PDB entry 8DR6 | electron microscopy, 2.39 A resolution | chains C and D of the 11 polymer chains in the assembly

== Chain C ==
Name: Replication factor C subunit 3
Organism: Saccharomyces cerevisiae
UniProt: P38629 (RFC3_YEAST); numbering as in UniProt (aligned over 1-340)
Amino-acid sequence (340 residues; numbered 1 to 340; the number before each row is that of its first residue):
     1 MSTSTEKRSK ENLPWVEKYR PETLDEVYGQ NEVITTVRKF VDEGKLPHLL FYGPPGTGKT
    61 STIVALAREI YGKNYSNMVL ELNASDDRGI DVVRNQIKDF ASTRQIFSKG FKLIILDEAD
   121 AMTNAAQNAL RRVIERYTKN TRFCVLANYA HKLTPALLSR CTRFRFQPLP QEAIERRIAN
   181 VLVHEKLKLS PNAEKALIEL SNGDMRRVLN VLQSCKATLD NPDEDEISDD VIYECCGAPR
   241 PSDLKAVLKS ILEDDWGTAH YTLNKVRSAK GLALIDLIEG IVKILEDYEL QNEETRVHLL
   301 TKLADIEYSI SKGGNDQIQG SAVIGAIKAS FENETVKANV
Disordered / not traced: 1-6, 337-340
Swiss-Prot annotation at these positions:
  - binding site (ATP): V16 to Y19, R20, Y28, G53 to S61, N148, R206
  - modified residue: S2 (N-acetylserine)
Ion coordination: Mg2+: T60 (together with ATP-gamma-S)
Ligand contacts:
  - ATP-gamma-S (AGS; phosphothiophosphoric acid-adenylate ester), molecule 1: V16, Y19, R20, P21, E26, V27, Y28, P54, P55, G56, T57, G58, K59, T60, S61, N148, L169, R177, M205, R206, L209
  - ATP-gamma-S (AGS), molecule 2: R131, E135, A156, R160

== Chain D ==
Name: Replication factor C subunit 2
Organism: Saccharomyces cerevisiae
UniProt: P40348 (RFC2_YEAST); residues 1-353 here = UniProt positions 1-353
Amino-acid sequence (353 residues; numbered 1 to 353; the number before each row is that of its first residue):
     1 MFEGFGPNKK RKISKLAAEQ SLAQQPWVEK YRPKNLDEVT AQDHAVTVLK KTLKSANLPH
    61 MLFYGPPGTG KTSTILALTK ELYGPDLMKS RILELNASDE RGISIVREKV KNFARLTVSK
   121 PSKHDLENYP CPPYKIIILD EADSMTADAQ SALRRTMETY SGVTRFCLIC NYVTRIIDPL
   181 ASRCSKFRFK ALDASNAIDR LRFISEQENV KCDDGVLERI LDISAGDLRR GITLLQSASK
   241 GAQYLGDGKN ITSTQVEELA GVVPHDILIE IVEKVKSGDF DEIKKYVNTF MKSGWSAASV
   301 VNQLHEYYIT NDNFDTNFKN QISWLLFTTD SRLNNGTNEH IQLLNLLVKI SQL
Disordered / not traced: 1-10
Swiss-Prot annotation at these positions:
  - binding site (ATP): V28, R32, G65 to S73, N171, R229
  - modified residue: M1 (N-acetylmethionine)
Ion coordination: Mg2+: T72 (together with ATP-gamma-S)
Ligand contacts:
  - ATP-gamma-S (AGS; phosphothiophosphoric acid-adenylate ester), molecule 1: V28, E29, Y31, R32, P33, E38, V39, T40, Q42, P66, P67, G68, T69, G70, K71, T72, S73, N171, L192, R200, L228, R229, I232
  - ATP-gamma-S (AGS), molecule 2: R154, E158, P179, R183

== How chain C and chain D interact ==
Pairs across the interface (84):
  K7(C) with P133(D), hydrogen bond (backbone-backbone); G162(D), hydrogen bond (backbone-backbone); V163(D)
  R8(C) with P133(D)
  E11(C) with N57(D)
  N12(C) with A56(D), hydrogen bond (side chain-backbone); N57(D); R165(D), hydrogen bond (backbone-side chain)
  L13(C) with S161(D); G162(D); R165(D)
  P14(C) with R165(D)
  E17(C) with E158(D); S161(D)
  R20(C) with E158(D), salt bridge
  T60(C) with R155(D)
  N83(C) with R155(D)
  A84(C) with R107(D); S151(D)
  S85(C) with R107(D); K111(D); A152(D); T156(D)
  D86(C) with R107(D); K111(D), salt bridge
  D117(C) with R155(D)
  E118(C) with R154(D), salt bridge; R155(D)
  N148(C) with R154(D), hydrogen bond
  D204(C) with S182(D), hydrogen bond
  R206(C) with E158(D), salt bridge; S182(D), hydrogen bond; R183(D)
  R207(C) with K186(D)
  N210(C) with S182(D); C184(D); S185(D)
  Q213(C) with N57(D), hydrogen bond (side chain-backbone); P59(D)
  S214(C) with V48(D); S185(D)
  A217(C) with K51(D), hydrogen bond (backbone-side chain)
  T218(C) with V48(D); K51(D)
  L219(C) with K51(D), hydrogen bond (backbone-side chain)
  E234(C) with H44(D)
  C235(C) with H44(D)
  G237(C) with R188(D), hydrogen bond (backbone-side chain)
  W256(C) with I309(D), hydrophobic; T316(D), hydrogen bond (side chain-backbone); K319(D); N320(D), hydrogen bond; S323(D)
  K270(C) with K190(D), hydrogen bond (backbone-side chain)
  G271(C) with R188(D), hydrogen bond (backbone-side chain); K190(D)
  A273(C) with R188(D)
  K302(C) with W324(D)
  D305(C) with F327(D)
  I306(C) with F327(D), hydrophobic
  S309(C) with F327(D); S331(D), hydrogen bond
  S311(C) with Y172(D); T174(D)
  K312(C) with Y172(D); N334(D); N335(D), hydrogen bond
  G314(C) with D330(D); N334(D)
  N315(C) with N302(D), hydrogen bond; D330(D), hydrogen bond (backbone-side chain)
  Q317(C) with H305(D)
  I318(C) with V301(D), hydrophobic; H305(D); L326(D); F327(D), hydrophobic
  S321(C) with H305(D), hydrogen bond; S323(D)
  A322(C) with S323(D); F327(D), hydrophobic
  G325(C) with N320(D); S323(D)
  K328(C) with N320(D)
  E332(C) with N320(D), hydrogen bond
Also at the interface, not in a pair above, chain C (59 interface residues in all): W15, P55, E81, D87, Y149, H260, S268, L272, D276, G313, Q319, A329
Also at the interface, not in a pair above, chain D (50 interface residues in all): T47, S55, Y134, D178, P179, F187, S195

== In short ==
59 residues of chain C face 50 of chain D across their interface, with 21 hydrogen bonds and 4 salt bridges.
Polar pairs include R20(C)-E158(D), D86(C)-K111(D) and E118(C)-R154(D). One ATP-gamma-S molecule is bound
between chain C and chain D. Bound to chain C: ATP-gamma-S.
Chain C is Replication factor C subunit 3 and chain D is Replication factor C subunit 2, both from
Saccharomyces cerevisiae; the structure, Closed state of RFC:PCNA bound to a nicked dsDNA, was determined by
electron microscopy, deposited together with 8DQW, 8DQX, 8DQZ, 8DR0, 8DR1, 8DR3 and 3 further entries.
